PDB entry 1I7T | X-ray diffraction, 2.80 A resolution | chains A and C of the 3 polymer chains in the assembly

== Chain A ==
Name: HLA class I histocompatibility antigen, a-2 alpha chain
Organism: Homo sapiens
Notes: fragment: extracellular domain, residues 25-299
UniProt: P01892 (1A02_HUMAN); residues 1-275 here correspond to UniProt positions 25-299 (UniProt number = residue number + 24)
Sequence (275 residues; numbered 1 to 275; the number before each row is that of its first residue):
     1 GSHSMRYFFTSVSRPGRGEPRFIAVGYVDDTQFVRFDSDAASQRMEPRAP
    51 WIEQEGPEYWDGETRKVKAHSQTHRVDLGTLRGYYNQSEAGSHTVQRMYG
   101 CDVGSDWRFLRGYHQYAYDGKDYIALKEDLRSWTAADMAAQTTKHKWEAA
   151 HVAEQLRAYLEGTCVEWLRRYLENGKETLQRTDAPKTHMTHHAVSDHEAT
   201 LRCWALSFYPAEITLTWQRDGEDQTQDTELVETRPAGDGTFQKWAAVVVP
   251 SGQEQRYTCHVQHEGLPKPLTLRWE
Cystine bridges: Cys101-Cys164, Cys203-Cys259

== Chain C ==
Name: 9 residue peptide
Sequence (9 residues; each row starts with the number of its first residue):
     1 ALWGVFPVL

== Interface between chain A and chain C ==
Pairs across the interface (35; chain A residue first):
  Met5(A) with Ala1(C)
  Tyr7(A) with Ala1(C), hydrogen bond (side chain-backbone); Leu2(C), hydrophobic
  Phe9(A) with Leu2(C), hydrophobic
  Met45(A) with Leu2(C), hydrophobic
  Glu63(A) with Ala1(C); Leu2(C), hydrogen bond (side chain-backbone)
  Lys66(A) with Leu2(C)
  Val67(A) with Leu2(C)
  Ala69(A) with Phe6(C), hydrophobic
  His70(A) with Trp3(C); Phe6(C)
  Thr73(A) with Phe6(C); Pro7(C)
  Asp77(A) with Val8(C); Leu9(C), hydrogen bond (side chain-backbone)
  Thr80(A) with Leu9(C)
  Leu81(A) with Leu9(C), hydrophobic
  Tyr84(A) with Leu9(C), hydrogen bond (side chain-backbone)
  Tyr99(A) with Leu2(C); Trp3(C), hydrogen bond (side chain-backbone)
  Tyr116(A) with Leu9(C), hydrophobic
  Thr143(A) with Leu9(C), hydrogen bond (side chain-backbone)
  Lys146(A) with Leu9(C)
  Trp147(A) with Pro7(C), hydrophobic; Val8(C), hydrogen bond (side chain-backbone); Leu9(C), hydrophobic
  Gln155(A) with Trp3(C); Val5(C)
  Leu156(A) with Trp3(C), hydrophobic
  Tyr159(A) with Ala1(C), hydrogen bond (side chain-backbone); Leu2(C); Trp3(C)
  Trp167(A) with Ala1(C)
  Tyr171(A) with Ala1(C), hydrogen bond (side chain-backbone)
Also at the interface, not in a pair above, chain A (29 interface residues in all): Tyr59, Arg97, His114, Tyr123, Val152

== Overview ==
29 residues of chain A and 8 residues of chain C are in contact, with 9 hydrogen bonds. Among the polar pairs
are Tyr7(A)-Ala1(C), Glu63(A)-Leu2(C) and Asp77(A)-Leu9(C).
Chain A is HLA class I histocompatibility antigen, a-2 alpha chain (Homo sapiens) and chain C is 9 residue
peptide; the structure, Crystal structure of class I MHC A2 in complex with peptide P1049-5V, was determined
by X-ray diffraction, deposited together with 1I7R and 1I7U.
